PDB entry 7UEB | electron microscopy, 3.08 A resolution | chains B and V of the 14 polymer chains in the assembly

[Chain B]
Name: Photosystem P840 reaction center iron-sulfur protein
From: Chlorobaculum tepidum TLS
UniProt: Q8KAY1 (Q8KAY1_CHLTE); numbering as in UniProt (aligned over 1-231)
Chain sequence (231 residues; row label = number of the first residue in the row):
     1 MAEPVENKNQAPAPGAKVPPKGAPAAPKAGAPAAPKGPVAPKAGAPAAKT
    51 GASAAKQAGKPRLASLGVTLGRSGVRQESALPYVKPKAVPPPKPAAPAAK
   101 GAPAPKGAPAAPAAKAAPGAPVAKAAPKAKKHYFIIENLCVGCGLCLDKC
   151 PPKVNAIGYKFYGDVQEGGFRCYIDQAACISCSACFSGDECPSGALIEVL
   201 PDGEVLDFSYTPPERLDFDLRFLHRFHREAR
Unresolved in the structure: 1-2, 17-129, 230-231
Metal / ion sites: 4Fe-4S cluster Fe site 1: Cys140, Cys143, Cys146, Cys172, Cys191; 4Fe-4S cluster Fe site 2: Cys150, Cys179, Cys182, Cys185
Residues lining bound ligands:
  - bacteriochlorophyll a (BCL): Phe222, Arg225, Phe226, His227, Arg228
  - 4Fe-4S cluster (SF4), molecule 1: Tyr133, Lys149, Cys150, Pro151, Val154, Ala156, Ile157, Ile174, Cys179, Ile180, Ser181, Cys182, Ser183, Ala184, Cys185
  - 4Fe-4S cluster (SF4), molecule 2: Ile135, Cys140, Val141, Gly142, Cys143, Gly144, Leu145, Cys146, Leu147, Cys172, Glu190, Cys191, Pro192, Ser193, Leu196

[Chain V]
Name: Bacteriochlorophyll a protein
From: Chlorobaculum tepidum TLS
UniProt: Q46393 (BCPA_CHLTE); numbering as in UniProt (aligned over 1-366)
Chain sequence (366 residues; row label = number of the first residue in the row):
     1 MALFGSNDVTTAHSDYEIVLEGGSSSWGKVKARAKVNAPPASPLLPADCD
    51 VKLNVKPLDPAKGFVRISAVFESIVDSTKNKLTIEADIANETKERRISVG
   101 EGMVSVGDFSHTFSFEGSVVNLFYYRSDAVRRNVPNPIYMQGRQFHDILM
   151 KVPLDNNDLIDTWEGTVKAIGSTGAFNDWIRDFWFIGPAFTALNEGGQRI
   201 SRIEVNGLNTESGPKGPVGVSRWRFSHGGSGMVDSISRWAELFPSDKLNR
   251 PAQVEAGFRSDSQGIEVKVDGEFPGVSVDAGGGLRRILNHPLIPLVHHGM
   301 VGKFNNFNVDAQLKVVLPKGYKIRYAAPQYRSQNLEEYRWSGGAYARWVE
   351 HVCKGGVGQFEILYAQ
Unresolved in the structure: 1-6
UniProt features mapped onto this chain:
  - binding site (bacteriochlorophyll a): His111, His146, His290, His297, His298
Metal / ion sites: bacteriochlorophyll a Mg site 1 near Tyr124 (its only coordinating residue here); bacteriochlorophyll a Mg site 2 near Leu242 (its only coordinating residue here)
Residues lining bound ligands:
  - bacteriochlorophyll a (BCL), molecule 1: Ala12, His13, Ser14, Tyr16, Ala34, Val36, Ala38, Pro39, Pro40, Ala41, Ser42, Ala47, Trp184, Phe185, Ile186, Ala189, Phe258, Ser260, Ile265, Val267, His298, Val301, Gly302, Phe304, Asn305, Phe307, Cys353
  - bacteriochlorophyll a (BCL), molecule 2: Tyr16, Ile18, Val30, Ala32, Cys49, Val51, Ala256, Gly257, Phe258, Val267, Val269, Ile287, Leu288, His290, Pro291, Pro294, Leu295, His298, Leu313, Tyr345, Trp348, Val349, Val352, Cys353, Phe360, Ile362
  - bacteriochlorophyll a (BCL), molecule 3: Val30, Val51, Val55, Val65, Ile67, Phe71, Ile88, Asp234, Ser235, Arg238, Glu241, Leu242, Phe243, Pro244, Ser245, Leu248, Val254, Ala256, Val269, Phe273, Pro274, Gly275, Val276, Leu288, Pro291
  - bacteriochlorophyll a (BCL), molecule 4: Ala41, Ser42, Pro43, Phe71, Leu82, Phe185, Ile186, Gly187, Pro188, Ala189, Ala192, Gln198, His227, Asp234, Ile293, Pro294, His297, His298, Met300, Val301
  - bacteriochlorophyll a (BCL), molecule 5: Ser42, Pro43, Leu44, Asp48, Cys49, Phe71, Ser73, Val75, Asn80, Lys81, Leu82, Ile84, Val104, Val106, Phe113, Phe115, Phe183, Trp184, Ile186, Phe258
  - bacteriochlorophyll a (BCL), molecule 6: Leu53, Val55, Ile67, Ala69, Phe71, Ile84, Ala86, Ile88, Arg96, Ile97, Ser98, Phe115, Gly117, Ser118, Val119, Gln144, His146, Ile148, Trp184, Ile200, Trp223, Phe225, His227, Ser235, Trp239, Leu242, Ala252, Gln253, Val254, Phe273
  - bacteriochlorophyll a (BCL), molecule 7: Leu82, Val104, Val106, Phe109, His111, Phe113, Met150, Val152, Leu154, Asp158, Leu159, Thr162, Trp163, Thr166, Phe176, Ile180, Phe183, Trp184, Ile203, Val205, Leu208, Gly219, Ser221, Trp223
  - bacteriochlorophyll a (BCL), molecule 8: Leu122, Phe123, Tyr124, Tyr125, Arg126, Ser127, Arg143, Phe145
  - bacteriochlorophyll a (BCL), molecule 9: Tyr125, Ser127, Ala129, Val130, Asn133
  - bacteriochlorophyll a (BCL), molecule 10: Tyr125, Val130, Val134, Asn136, Pro137, Ile138, Tyr139, Met140, Gln141
  - bacteriochlorophyll a (BCL), molecule 11: Asp161, Thr162, Gly165, Thr166, Ala169, Thr173, Phe176, Trp179, Ile180, Phe183
From the paper describing this entry:
  - binding site for 1,2-distearoyl-monogalactosyl-diglyceride: His13, Lys35

[Interface between chain B and chain V]
Contacting residue pairs (33):
  Glu3(B) - Pro46(V)
  Glu3(B) - Asp76(V)
  Glu3(B) - Ser77(V)
  Val5(B) - Ile74(V)
  Val5(B) - Ser77(V)
  Glu6(B) - Pro46(V)
  Glu6(B) - Asp48(V)
  Asn7(B) - Asp48(V)  hydrogen bond (backbone-side chain)
  Asn7(B) - Asp50(V)
  Asn7(B) - Ile74(V)
  Asn7(B) - Arg259(V)
  Lys8(B) - Arg259(V)  hydrogen bond (backbone-side chain)
  Asn9(B) - Arg259(V)
  Asn9(B) - Lys268(V)
  Gln10(B) - Lys268(V)
  Ala11(B) - Glu266(V)
  Ala13(B) - His13(V)
  Pro14(B) - His13(V)
  Pro14(B) - Lys35(V)
  Ser187(B) - Arg324(V)  hydrogen bond (backbone-side chain)
  Ser187(B) - Gln366(V)
  Asp189(B) - Arg324(V)  salt bridge
  Leu200(B) - Gly282(V)
  Leu200(B) - Gly283(V)
  Glu204(B) - Gly281(V)
  Glu204(B) - Gly282(V)  hydrogen bond (side chain-backbone)
  Leu206(B) - Gly282(V)
  Ser209(B) - Leu284(V)
  Ser209(B) - Arg324(V)
  Tyr210(B) - Leu284(V)  hydrophobic
  Tyr210(B) - Arg324(V)
  Tyr210(B) - Tyr325(V)
  Tyr210(B) - Leu363(V)  hydrophobic
Also at the interface, not in a pair above, chain B (19 interface residues in all): Cys182, Pro213
Also at the interface, not in a pair above, chain V (27 interface residues in all): Ser14, Asp15, Arg33, Ala34, Leu45, Cys49, Lys79, Val267

[In short]
19 residues of chain B face 27 of chain V across their interface, with 4 hydrogen bonds and 1 salt bridge.
Among the polar pairs are Asp189(B)-Arg324(V), Asn7(B)-Asp48(V) and Lys8(B)-Arg259(V). Bound to chain B:
bacteriochlorophyll a and 4Fe-4S cluster. The paper reports a binding site for
1,2-distearoyl-monogalactosyl-diglyceride at His13(V) and Lys35(V).
Here chain B is Photosystem P840 reaction center iron-sulfur protein and chain V is Bacteriochlorophyll a
protein, both from Chlorobaculum tepidum TLS. Entry 7UEB (Photosynthetic assembly of Chlorobaculum tepidum
(RC-FMO2)) was determined by electron microscopy (same publication as 7UEA).
